Entry 8SNX (electron microscopy, 3.40 A resolution); this record covers chains B and D of the 6 polymer chains in the assembly.

Chain B (and D):
Protein: Phosphoprotein
From: Respiratory syncytial virus A2
Notes: chain D of this document is another copy of the same molecule, construct and numbering; everything in this record applies to it too
UniProt: G3C7Q7 (G3C7Q7_HRSV); residues 1-241 here = UniProt positions 1-241
Sequence (241 residues; each row starts with the number of its first residue):
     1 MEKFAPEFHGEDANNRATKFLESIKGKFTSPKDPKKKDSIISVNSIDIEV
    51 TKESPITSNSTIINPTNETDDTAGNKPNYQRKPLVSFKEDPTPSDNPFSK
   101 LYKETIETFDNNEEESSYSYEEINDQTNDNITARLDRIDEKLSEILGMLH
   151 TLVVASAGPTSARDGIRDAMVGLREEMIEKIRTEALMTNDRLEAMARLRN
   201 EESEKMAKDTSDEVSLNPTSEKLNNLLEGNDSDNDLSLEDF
Disordered / not traced: 1-128, 188-241 (chain D: 1-128, 159-169, 201-241)

Chain B / chain D interface:
Pairs across the interface - 12 pairs, chain B then chain D:
  Ala169(B) - Met177(D)  hydrophobic
  Ala169(B) - Ile181(D)
  Gly172(B) - Ile181(D)
  Leu173(B) - Ile181(D)  hydrophobic
  Leu173(B) - Ala185(D)  hydrophobic
  Glu175(B) - Thr188(D)
  Ile178(B) - Ala185(D)
  Ile178(B) - Thr188(D)
  Ile178(B) - Leu192(D)  hydrophobic
  Glu179(B) - Leu192(D)
  Arg182(B) - Asn189(D)  hydrogen bond
  Arg182(B) - Glu193(D)

In short:
The chain B/chain D interface involves 7 residues from each chain, with 1 hydrogen bond. The hydrogen-bonded
pair is Arg182(B)-Asn189(D).
Both chains are Phosphoprotein (Respiratory syncytial virus A2). Entry 8SNX (Cryo-EM structure of the
respiratory syncytial virus polymerase (L:P) bound to the leader promoter) was determined by electron
microscopy, deposited together with 8SNY.
